Entry 8AIX (electron microscopy, 5.80 A resolution (low resolution: residue-level contacts below are approximate; hydrogen-bond / salt-bridge calls are withheld)); this record covers chains N and I of the 24 polymer chains in the assembly.

# Chain N
Molecule: Crescentin
Organism: Caulobacter vibrioides
Reference sequence: A0A8F8EC09 (A0A8F8EC09_CAUVI); residues 1-457 here = UniProt positions 1-457
Amino-acid sequence (457 residues; row label = number of the first residue in the row):
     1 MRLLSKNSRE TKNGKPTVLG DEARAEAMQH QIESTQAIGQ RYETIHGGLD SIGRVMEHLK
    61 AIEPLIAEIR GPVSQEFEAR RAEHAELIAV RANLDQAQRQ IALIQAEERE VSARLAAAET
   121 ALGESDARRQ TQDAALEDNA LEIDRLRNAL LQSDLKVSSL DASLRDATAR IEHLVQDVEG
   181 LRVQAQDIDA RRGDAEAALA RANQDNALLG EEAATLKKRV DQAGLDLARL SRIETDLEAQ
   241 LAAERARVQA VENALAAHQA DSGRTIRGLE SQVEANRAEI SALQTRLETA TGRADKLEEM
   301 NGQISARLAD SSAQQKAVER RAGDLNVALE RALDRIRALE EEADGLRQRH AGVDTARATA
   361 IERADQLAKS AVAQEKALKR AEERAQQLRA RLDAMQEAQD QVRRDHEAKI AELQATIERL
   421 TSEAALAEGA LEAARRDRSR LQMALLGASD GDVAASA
Disordered / not traced: 1-287, 444-457

# Chain I
Molecule: Crescentin-specific megabody MB13
Notes: antibody fragment or engineered binder
Amino-acid sequence (907 residues; each row starts with the number of its first residue):
     1 EVQLQESGGG LVYKEETQSG LNNYARVVEK GQYDSLEIPA QVAASWESGR DDAAVFGFID
    61 KEQLDKYVAN GGKRSDWTVK FAENRSQDGT LLGYSLLQES VDQASYMYSD NHYLAEMATI
   121 LGKPEEAKRY RQLAQQLADY INTCMFDPTT QFYYDVRIED KPLANGCAGK PIVERGKGPE
   181 GWSPLFNGAA TQANADAVVK VMLDPKEFNT FVPLGTAALT NPAFGADIYW RGRVWVDQFW
   241 FGLKGMERYG YRDDALKLAD TFFRHAKGLT ADGPIQENYN PLTGAQQGAP NFSWSAAHLY
   301 MLYNDFFRKQ ASGGGSGGGG SGGGGSGNAD NYKNVINRTG APQYMKDYDY DDHQRFNPFF
   361 DLGAWHGHLL PDGPNTMGGF PGVALLTEEY INFMASNFDR LTVWQDGKKV DFTLEAYSIP
   421 GALVQKLTAK DVQVEMTLRF ATPRTSLLET KITSNKPLDL VWDGELLEKL EAKEGKPLSD
   481 KTIAGEYPDY QRKISATRDG LKVTFGKVRA TWDLLTSGES EYQVHKSLPV QTEINGNRFT
   541 SKAHINGSTT LYTTYSHLLT AQEVSKEQMQ IRDILARPAF YLTASQQRWE EYLKKGLTNP
   601 DATPEQTRVA VKAIETLNGN WRSPGGAVKF NTVTPSVTGR WFSGNQTWPW DTWKQAFAMA
   661 HFNPDIAKEN IRAVFSWQIQ PGDSVRPQDV GFVPDLIAWN LSPERGGDGG NWNERNTKPS
   721 LAAWSVMEVY NVTQDKTWVA EMYPKLVAYH DWWLRNRDHN GNGVPEYGAT RDKAHNTESG
   781 EMLFTVKKDS LRLSCASSRS IDGINIMRWY RQAPGKQRGM VAVVTGWGST NYVDSVKGRF
   841 IISRDSAKDT VYLQMNNLKP EDTAVYSCNA IYRGSEYWGQ GTQVTVSSGE NLYFQGSHHH
   901 HHHHHHH
Disordered / not traced: 14-788, 888-907
Disulfide bonds: Cys795-Cys868

# Interface between chain N and chain I
Contacting residue pairs - 16 pairs, chain N then chain I:
  Gln414(N) with Trp827(I)
  Ile417(N) with Thr825(I)
  Glu418(N) with Ser829(I)
  Thr421(N) with Val823(I); Asn831(I)
  Ser422(N) with Asn831(I)
  Ala425(N) with Asn831(I); Tyr832(I); Asp834(I)
  Leu426(N) with Asp834(I)
  Glu428(N) with Met820(I)
  Gly429(N) with Val833(I); Asp834(I)
  Ala430(N) with Asp834(I)
  Arg435(N) with Lys816(I); Gln817(I)
Also at the interface, not in a pair above, chain N (12 interface residues in all): Ser439
Also at the interface, not in a pair above, chain I (12 interface residues in all): Gly815

# Overview
The chain N/chain I interface involves 12 residues from each chain.
Here chain N is Crescentin (Caulobacter vibrioides) and chain I is Crescentin-specific megabody MB13. Entry
8AIX (Cryo-EM structure of crescentin filaments (wildtype, C2 symmetry and large box)) was determined by
electron microscopy (same publication as 8AFE, 8AFH, 8AFL, 8AFM, 8AHL, 8AIA and 8AJB).
